PDB entry 1Z7M | X-ray diffraction, 2.90 A resolution | chains C and D of the 8 polymer chains in the assembly

[Chain C (and D)]
Protein: ATP phosphoribosyltransferase regulatory subunit
Organism: Lactococcus lactis
Notes: chain D of this document is another copy of the same molecule, construct and numbering; everything in this record applies to it too
Reference sequence: Q02147 (HISZ_LACLA); residues 1-328 here = UniProt positions 1-328
Amino-acid sequence (344 residues; each row starts with the number of its first residue; numbers below 1 keep their minus sign (Met-15 is residue -15)):
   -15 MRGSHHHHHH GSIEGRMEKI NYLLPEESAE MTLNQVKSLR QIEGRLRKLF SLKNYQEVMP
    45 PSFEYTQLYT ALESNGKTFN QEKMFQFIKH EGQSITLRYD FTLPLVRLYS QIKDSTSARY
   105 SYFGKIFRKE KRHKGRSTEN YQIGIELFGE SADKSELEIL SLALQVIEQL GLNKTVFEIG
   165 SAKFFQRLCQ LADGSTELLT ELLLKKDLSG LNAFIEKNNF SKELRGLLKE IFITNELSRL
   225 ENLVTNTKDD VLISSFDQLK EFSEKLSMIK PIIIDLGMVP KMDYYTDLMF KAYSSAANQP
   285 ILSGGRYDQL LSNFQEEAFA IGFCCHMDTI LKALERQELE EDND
Disordered / not traced: -15 to 5, 56-63, 115-122, 324-328 (chain D: -15 to 5, 58-61, 324-328)
Construct notes: cloning artifact (-15 to -12, -5 to 0); expression tag (-11 to -6)

[How chain C and chain D interact]
Residue-residue contacts - 70 pairs, chain C then chain D:
  Tyr6(C) - Gln51(D)  hydrogen bond
  Leu7(C) - Tyr49(D)  hydrophobic
  Leu8(C) - Tyr49(D)
  Leu8(C) - Arg91(D)
  Pro9(C) - Phe47(D)
  Pro9(C) - Glu48(D)
  Pro9(C) - Tyr49(D)
  Glu10(C) - Lys73(D)  salt bridge
  Glu10(C) - Glu75(D)
  Glu11(C) - Lys73(D)
  Glu11(C) - Ile79(D)
  Ser12(C) - Pro45(D)
  Ser12(C) - Phe47(D)
  Ala13(C) - Pro45(D)
  Glu14(C) - Gln95(D)
  Leu17(C) - Gln40(D)
  Leu17(C) - Glu41(D)
  Leu17(C) - Val42(D)  hydrophobic
  Leu17(C) - Tyr104(D)  hydrophobic
  Val20(C) - Glu41(D)
  Val20(C) - Met43(D)  hydrophobic
  Lys21(C) - Gln40(D)  hydrogen bond
  Arg24(C) - Arg31(D)
  Arg24(C) - Glu41(D)  salt bridge
  Arg24(C) - Met43(D)  hydrogen bond
  Arg31(C) - Arg24(D)
  Gln40(C) - Lys21(D)
  Glu41(C) - Leu17(D)
  Glu41(C) - Val20(D)
  Glu41(C) - Arg24(D)  salt bridge
  Met43(C) - Val20(D)  hydrophobic
  Met43(C) - Arg24(D)
  Pro45(C) - Leu8(D)  hydrophobic
  Pro45(C) - Ser12(D)
  Pro45(C) - Ala13(D)
  Pro45(C) - Glu123(D)
  Ser46(C) - Lys109(D)
  Ser46(C) - Phe111(D)
  Ser46(C) - Glu123(D)  hydrogen bond
  Phe47(C) - Pro9(D)
  Phe47(C) - Glu11(D)
  Phe47(C) - Ser12(D)
  Phe47(C) - Phe69(D)  hydrophobic
  Phe47(C) - Leu81(D)  hydrophobic
  Phe47(C) - Phe111(D)  hydrophobic
  Phe47(C) - Glu123(D)
  Tyr49(C) - Leu7(D)
  Tyr49(C) - Leu8(D)
  Tyr49(C) - Pro9(D)
  Gln51(C) - Tyr6(D)
  Phe69(C) - Phe47(D)  hydrophobic
  Phe69(C) - Phe71(D)  hydrophobic
  Phe69(C) - Ile79(D)  hydrophobic
  Gln70(C) - Phe71(D)
  Phe71(C) - Phe69(D)  hydrophobic
  Lys73(C) - Glu11(D)
  His74(C) - Arg116(D)
  Ile79(C) - Pro9(D)  hydrophobic
  Ile79(C) - Glu11(D)
  Leu81(C) - Phe47(D)  hydrophobic
  Leu81(C) - Leu81(D)  hydrophobic
  Arg91(C) - Leu8(D)
  Gln95(C) - Tyr6(D)
  Lys109(C) - Ser46(D)
  Phe111(C) - Ser46(D)
  Phe111(C) - Phe47(D)  hydrophobic
  Lys113(C) - His74(D)
  Glu114(C) - His74(D)
  Tyr125(C) - Met43(D)  hydrophobic
  Phe298(C) - Tyr6(D)
Also at the interface, not in a pair above, chain C (42 interface residues in all): Met15, Val42, Glu48, Leu52, Phe107
Also at the interface, not in a pair above, chain D (42 interface residues in all): Met15, Gln70, Ile72, Phe107, Thr122, Tyr125

[Summary]
The chain C/chain D interface involves 42 residues from each chain, with 4 hydrogen bonds and 3 salt bridges.
Polar contacts include Glu10(C)-Lys73(D), Arg24(C)-Glu41(D) and Tyr6(C)-Gln51(D).
Both chains are ATP phosphoribosyltransferase regulatory subunit (Lactococcus lactis). Entry 1Z7M (ATP
Phosphoribosyl transferase (HisZG ATP-PRTase) from Lactococcus lactis) was determined by X-ray diffraction
(same publication as 1Z7N).
